8BXP - chain A; structure by X-ray diffraction, 1.79 A resolution.

[Chain A]
Name: Green fluorescent protein
Source organism: Aequorea victoria
UniProtKB: P42212 (GFP_AEQVI); aligned to UniProt positions 1-232 over residues 0-233 (the alignment contains insertions or deletions, so no single offset holds)
Amino-acid sequence (232 residues; row label = number of the first residue in the row; note: 2 numbers in that range are skipped by the numbering (no residue carries them; nothing is unmodelled there); numbering starts at 0):
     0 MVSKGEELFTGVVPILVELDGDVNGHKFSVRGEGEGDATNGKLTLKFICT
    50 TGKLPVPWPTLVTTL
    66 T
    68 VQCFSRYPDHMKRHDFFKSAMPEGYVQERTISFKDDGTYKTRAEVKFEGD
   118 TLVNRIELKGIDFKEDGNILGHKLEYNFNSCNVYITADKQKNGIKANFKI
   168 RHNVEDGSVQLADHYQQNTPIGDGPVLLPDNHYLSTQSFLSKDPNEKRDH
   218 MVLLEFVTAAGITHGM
Cystine bridges: C148 forms a disulfide with the same residue of a neighbouring copy of this chain
Covalent attachments: covalent link L64-T66; covalent link T66-V68
Modified residues: T66 (chromophore; CRO)
Sequence notes: insertion (1); conflict R30 (Ser in P42212), N39 (Tyr in P42212), L64 (Phe in P42212), R80 (Gln in P42212), S99 (Phe in P42212), T105 (Asn in P42212), F145 (Tyr in P42212), C148 (His in P42212), T153 (Met in P42212), A163 (Val in P42212), V171 (Ile in P42212), F206 (Ala in P42212); chromophore (66, 66, 66)
From the paper describing this entry:
  - conformationally variable residues: C148, N149

[In short]
The paper reports conformational variability at C148 and N149.
Chain A is Green fluorescent protein (Aequorea victoria); the structure, SfGFP C148 F206 mutant, was
determined by X-ray diffraction together with 8C1X from the same study.
